8RDO - chain A; structure by X-ray diffraction, 1.75 A resolution.

Chain A:
Name: DtpM
Organism: Xenorhabdus doucetiae FRM16
Sequence (352 residues; each row starts with the number of its first residue):
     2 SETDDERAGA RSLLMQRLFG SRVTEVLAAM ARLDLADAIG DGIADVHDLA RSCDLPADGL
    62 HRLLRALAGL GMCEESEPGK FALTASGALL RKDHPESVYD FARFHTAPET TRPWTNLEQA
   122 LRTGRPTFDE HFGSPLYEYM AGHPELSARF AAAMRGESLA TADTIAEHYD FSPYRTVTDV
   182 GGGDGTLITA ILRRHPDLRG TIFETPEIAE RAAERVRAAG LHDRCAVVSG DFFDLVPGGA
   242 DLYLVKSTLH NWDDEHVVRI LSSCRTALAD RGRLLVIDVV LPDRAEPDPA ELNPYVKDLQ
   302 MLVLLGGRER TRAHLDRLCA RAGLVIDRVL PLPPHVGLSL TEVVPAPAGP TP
Not modelled in the structure: 2-9, 350-353
Residues lining bound ligands:
  - D-malate (MLT): Gln-17, Arg-18, Phe-20, Gly-21, Val-24
  - S-adenosylhomocysteine (SAH): Tyr-138, Phe-151, Met-155, Ser-159, Gly-182, Gly-183, Gly-184, Glu-205, Thr-206, Ile-209, Gly-231, Asp-232, Phe-233, Phe-234, Lys-247, Ser-248, Thr-249, Asn-252, Trp-253
  - YRD (N-(4-methyl-5-oxidanylidene-[1,2]dithiolo[4,3-b]pyrrol-6-yl)hexanamide): Phe-20, Phe-105, His-106, Leu-137, Tyr-138, Phe-151, Met-155, Glu-158, Ser-248, His-251, Asn-252, Leu-293, Asn-294, Val-297, Lys-298, Gln-301, Met-302, Leu-305, Leu-306
Reported in the primary citation:
  - binding site for YRD: Phe-20, Tyr-138, Glu-158, Asn-252, Leu-293, Val-297, Lys-298, Met-302, Leu-305, Leu-306
  - contacts within the chain: His-251/Glu-310 (hydrogen bond)
  - catalytic residues: His-251, Asn-252

In short:
Bound to chain A: S-adenosylhomocysteine, compound YRD and D-malate. From the paper: catalytic residues
His-251 and Asn-252; a binding site for YRD at Phe-20, Tyr-138 and Glu-158 among others.
Chain A is DtpM (Xenorhabdus doucetiae FRM16); the structure, Holomycin methyltransferase DtpM with SAH and
XRD-271Me, was determined by X-ray diffraction (same publication as 8RDL, 8RDM and 8RDN).
